PDB entry 6OAQ | X-ray diffraction, 2.54 A resolution | chains A and B

Chain A (and B):
Name: Dual sensor histidine kinase
Source organism: [Leptolyngbya] sp. JSC-1
Notes: chain B of this document is another copy of the same molecule, construct and numbering; everything in this record applies to it too
Sequence (316 residues; each row starts with the number of its first residue):
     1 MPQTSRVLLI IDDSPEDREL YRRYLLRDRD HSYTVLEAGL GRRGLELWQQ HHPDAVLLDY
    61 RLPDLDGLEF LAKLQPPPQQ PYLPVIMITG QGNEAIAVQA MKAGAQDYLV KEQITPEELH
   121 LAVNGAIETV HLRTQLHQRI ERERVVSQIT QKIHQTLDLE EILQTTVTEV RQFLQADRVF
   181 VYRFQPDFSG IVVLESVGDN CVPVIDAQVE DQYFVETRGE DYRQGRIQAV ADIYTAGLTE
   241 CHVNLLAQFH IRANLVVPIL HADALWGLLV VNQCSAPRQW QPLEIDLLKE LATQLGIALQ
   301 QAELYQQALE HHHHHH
Unresolved in the structure: 1-2, 214-217, 309-316 (chain B: 1-2, 77-80, 308-316)
Disulfides: Cys201-Cys274
Metal / ion sites: Mg2+: Asp13, Asp59, Arg61 (together with beryllium trifluoride); beryllium trifluoride ion near Asp59 (its only coordinating residue here)
Ligand contacts: phycocyanobilin (CYC): Phe180, Tyr182, Val192, Val204, Gln208, Val209, Asp211, Gln212, Tyr213, Tyr222, Gln228, Thr239, Cys241, His242, Leu245, Leu246, Asn254, Val256, Leu268
From the paper describing this entry:
  - conformationally variable residues (loop rearrangement, side-chain flip): Tyr60, Thr89, Tyr108
  - binding site for beryllium trifluoride ion: Asp59, Thr89
  - post-translational modification sites: Asp59 (proposed by the authors, not directly observed)
  - mutagenesis - D59A, Y108A: abolished signaling
  - mutagenesis - H154A: abolished catalytic activity
  - mutagenesis - W266L: increased catalytic activity
  - mutagenesis - Y108A: decreased signaling in response to light

Chain A / chain B interface:
Pairs across the interface (55; chain A residue first):
  Glu94(A) - Glu117(B)
  Glu94(A) - His120(B)  salt bridge
  Tyr108(A) - Leu121(B)  hydrophobic
  Gln113(A) - Gln113(B)
  Gln113(A) - Glu118(B)  hydrogen bond
  Thr115(A) - Tyr108(B)
  Glu117(A) - Glu94(B)
  Glu117(A) - Tyr108(B)
  Glu118(A) - Tyr108(B)  hydrogen bond (backbone-side chain)
  Leu121(A) - Met101(B)  hydrophobic
  Leu121(A) - Tyr108(B)  hydrophobic
  Leu132(A) - Leu132(B)  hydrophobic
  Leu132(A) - Arg133(B)
  Arg133(A) - Glu128(B)  salt bridge
  Arg133(A) - Leu132(B)
  Gln135(A) - Leu136(B)
  Leu136(A) - Leu132(B)  hydrophobic
  Leu136(A) - Gln135(B)
  Leu136(A) - Leu136(B)
  Leu136(A) - Arg139(B)
  Arg139(A) - Leu136(B)
  Arg139(A) - Ile140(B)
  Arg139(A) - Glu143(B)  salt bridge
  Ile140(A) - Arg139(B)
  Arg142(A) - Glu143(B)  salt bridge
  Glu143(A) - Arg139(B)  salt bridge
  Glu143(A) - Arg142(B)  salt bridge
  Glu143(A) - Glu143(B)
  Val146(A) - Glu290(B)
  Ser147(A) - Glu290(B)
  Thr150(A) - Thr293(B)
  Thr150(A) - Gln294(B)
  Thr150(A) - Ile297(B)
  Gln151(A) - Thr293(B)  hydrogen bond
  Ile153(A) - Ile297(B)  hydrophobic
  His154(A) - Leu260(B)
  His154(A) - Thr293(B)
  His154(A) - Ile297(B)
  Leu260(A) - His154(B)  hydrogen bond (backbone-side chain)
  Glu290(A) - Ser147(B)
  Glu290(A) - Thr150(B)
  Thr293(A) - Thr150(B)
  Thr293(A) - Gln151(B)  hydrogen bond
  Thr293(A) - His154(B)
  Gln294(A) - Thr150(B)
  Gly296(A) - His154(B)
  Ile297(A) - Thr150(B)
  Ile297(A) - Ile153(B)  hydrophobic
  Ile297(A) - His154(B)
  Gln300(A) - Leu157(B)
  Gln300(A) - Gln301(B)
  Gln301(A) - Ile297(B)
  Gln301(A) - Gln301(B)  hydrogen bond
  Leu304(A) - Gln301(B)
  Tyr305(A) - Leu304(B)
Also at the interface, not in a pair above, chain A (36 interface residues in all): Ala97, Glu128, Thr129, Thr156, Ala308
Also at the interface, not in a pair above, chain B (37 interface residues in all): Asp28, Ala97, Thr129, Val146, Ala262, Gly296, Gln300

Summary:
The interface between chain A and chain B involves 36 residues on one side and 37 on the other; the contacts
include 6 hydrogen bonds and 6 salt bridges. Polar contacts include Glu94(A)-His120(B), Arg133(A)-Glu128(B)
and Arg139(A)-Glu143(B). From the paper: a binding site for beryllium trifluoride ion at Asp59(A) and
Thr89(A); D59A and Y108A of chain A abolish signaling; 4 substitutions were tested in all.
Both chains are Dual sensor histidine kinase ([Leptolyngbya] sp. JSC-1). Entry 6OAQ (Crystal structure of a
dual sensor histidine kinase in BeF3- bound state) was determined by X-ray diffraction together with 6OAP and
6OB8 from the same study.
